PDB entry 6BIR | X-ray diffraction, 2.30 A resolution | chains A and C of the 3 polymer chains in the assembly

# Chain A
Molecule: HLA class II histocompatibility antigen, DR alpha chain
From: Homo sapiens
UniProtKB: P01903 (DRA_HUMAN); residues 1-181 here correspond to UniProt positions 26-206 (UniProt number = residue number + 25)
Amino-acid sequence (189 residues; row label = number of the first residue in the row):
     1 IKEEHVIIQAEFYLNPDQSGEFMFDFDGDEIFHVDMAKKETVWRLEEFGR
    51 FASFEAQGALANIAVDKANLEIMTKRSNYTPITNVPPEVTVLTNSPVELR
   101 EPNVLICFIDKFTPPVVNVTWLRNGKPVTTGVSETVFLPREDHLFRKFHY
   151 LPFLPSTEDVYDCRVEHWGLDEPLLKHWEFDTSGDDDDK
Not modelled in the structure: 1-3, 181-189
Disulfides: Cys107-Cys163
Covalent attachments: N-acetylglucosamine (NAG) linked to Asn78, Asn118
Construct notes: expression tag (182-189)
Swiss-Prot annotation at these positions:
  - region: Glu179 to Asp181 (Connecting peptide)
  - site: Gln9 (Self- and pathogen-derived peptide antigen), Gly49 (Self-peptide antigen), Phe51 (Self- and pathogen-derived peptide antigen), Ala52 (Self-peptide antigen), Ser53 (Self- and pathogen-derived peptide antigen), Glu55 (Pathogen-derived peptide antigen), Asn62 (Self- and pathogen-derived peptide antigen), Asn69 (Pathogen-derived peptide antigen), Arg76 (Self- and pathogen-derived peptide antigen)
  - glycosylation (N-linked (GlcNAc...) asparagine): Asn78, Asn118

# Chain C
Molecule: Vimentin 424Cit419-431
Amino-acid sequence (13 residues; numbered 1 to 13; the number before each row is that of its first residue):
     1 SSLNLRETNLDSL
Modified / non-standard residues: Arg6 (citrulline; CIR)

# How chain A and chain C interact
Pairs across the interface (29; chain A residue first):
  Gln9(A) with Leu5(C); Arg6(C), hydrogen bond (side chain-backbone)
  Glu11(A) with Thr8(C), hydrogen bond
  Phe24(A) with Asn4(C)
  Phe32(A) with Leu3(C), hydrophobic
  Phe51(A) with Ser1(C)
  Ala52(A) with Ser1(C)
  Ser53(A) with Ser1(C), hydrogen bond (backbone-backbone); Ser2(C); Leu3(C), hydrogen bond (backbone-backbone)
  Phe54(A) with Leu3(C)
  Gly58(A) with Leu5(C)
  Ala59(A) with Leu5(C)
  Asn62(A) with Arg6(C), hydrogen bond (side chain-backbone); Glu7(C); Thr8(C), hydrogen bond
  Val65(A) with Thr8(C); Asn9(C); Leu10(C)
  Asp66(A) with Thr8(C)
  Ala68(A) with Leu10(C), hydrophobic
  Asn69(A) with Asn9(C), hydrogen bond (side chain-backbone); Leu10(C); Asp11(C), hydrogen bond (side chain-backbone)
  Ile72(A) with Asp11(C); Ser12(C)
  Lys75(A) with Leu13(C)
  Arg76(A) with Asp11(C), salt bridge; Ser12(C), hydrogen bond (side chain-backbone)
Interface residues without a listed pair, chain A (21 interface residues in all): Phe22, Trp43, Met73

# In short
21 residues of chain A and 13 residues of chain C are in contact, with 9 hydrogen bonds and 1 salt bridge.
Among the polar pairs are Arg76(A)-Asp11(C), Gln9(A)-Arg6(C) and Glu11(A)-Thr8(C). Covalently linked
N-acetylglucosamine: at Asn78(A) and Asn118(A).
Here chain A is HLA class II histocompatibility antigen, DR alpha chain (Homo sapiens) and chain C is Vimentin
424Cit419-431. Entry 6BIR (HLA-DRB1 in complex with citrullinated Vimentin peptide) was determined by X-ray
diffraction, deposited together with 6BIJ, 6BIL, 6BIN, 6BIV, 6BIX, 6BIY and 6BIZ.
